PDB entry 7V88 | electron microscopy, 3.30 A resolution | chains A and F of the 5 polymer chains in the assembly

[Chain A]
Name: Spike glycoprotein
Organism: Severe acute respiratory syndrome coronavirus 2
UniProt: P0DTC2 (SPIKE_SARS2); aligned to UniProt positions 1-1206 over residues 1-1206 (the alignment contains insertions or deletions, so no single offset holds)
Chain sequence (1281 residues; row label = number of the first residue in the row):
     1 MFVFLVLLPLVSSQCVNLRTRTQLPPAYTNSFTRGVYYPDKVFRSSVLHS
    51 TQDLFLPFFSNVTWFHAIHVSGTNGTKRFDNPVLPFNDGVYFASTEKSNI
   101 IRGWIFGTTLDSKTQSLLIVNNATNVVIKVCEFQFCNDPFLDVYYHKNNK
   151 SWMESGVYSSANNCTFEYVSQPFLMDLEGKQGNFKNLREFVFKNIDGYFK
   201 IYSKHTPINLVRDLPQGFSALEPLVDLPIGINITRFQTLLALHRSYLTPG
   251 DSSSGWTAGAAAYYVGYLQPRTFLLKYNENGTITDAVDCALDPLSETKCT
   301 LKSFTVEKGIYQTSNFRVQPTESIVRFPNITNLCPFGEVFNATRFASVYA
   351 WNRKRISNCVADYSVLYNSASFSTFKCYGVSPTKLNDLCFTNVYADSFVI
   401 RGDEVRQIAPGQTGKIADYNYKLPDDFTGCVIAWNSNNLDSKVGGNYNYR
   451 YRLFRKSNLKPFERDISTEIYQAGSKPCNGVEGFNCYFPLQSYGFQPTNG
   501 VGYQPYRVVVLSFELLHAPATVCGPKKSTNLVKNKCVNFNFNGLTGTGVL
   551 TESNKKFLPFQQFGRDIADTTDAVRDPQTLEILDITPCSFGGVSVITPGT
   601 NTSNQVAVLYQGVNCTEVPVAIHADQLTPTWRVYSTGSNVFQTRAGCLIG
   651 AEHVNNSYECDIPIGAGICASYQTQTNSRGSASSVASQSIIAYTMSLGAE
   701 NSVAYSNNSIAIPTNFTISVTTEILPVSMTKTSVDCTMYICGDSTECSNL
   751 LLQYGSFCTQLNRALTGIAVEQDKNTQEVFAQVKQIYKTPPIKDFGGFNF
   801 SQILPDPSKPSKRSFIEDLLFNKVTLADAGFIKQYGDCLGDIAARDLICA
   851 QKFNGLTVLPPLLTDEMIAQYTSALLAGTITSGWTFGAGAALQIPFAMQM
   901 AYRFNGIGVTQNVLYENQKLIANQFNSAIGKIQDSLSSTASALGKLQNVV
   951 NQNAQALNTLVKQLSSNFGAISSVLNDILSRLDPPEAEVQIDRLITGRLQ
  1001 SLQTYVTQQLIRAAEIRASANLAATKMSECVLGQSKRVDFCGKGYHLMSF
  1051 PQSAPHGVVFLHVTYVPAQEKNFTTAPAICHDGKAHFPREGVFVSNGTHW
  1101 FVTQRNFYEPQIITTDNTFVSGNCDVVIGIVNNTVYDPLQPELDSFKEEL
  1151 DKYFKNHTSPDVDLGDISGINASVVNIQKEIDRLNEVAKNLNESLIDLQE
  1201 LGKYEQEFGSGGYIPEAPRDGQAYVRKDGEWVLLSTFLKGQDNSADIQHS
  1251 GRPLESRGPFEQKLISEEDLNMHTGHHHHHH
Disordered / not traced: 1-13, 67-80, 145-153, 175-184, 246-259, 620-634, 674-688, 826-852, 1145-1281
Cystine bridges: Cys15-Cys136, Cys131-Cys164, Cys289-Cys299, Cys334-Cys359, Cys377-Cys430, Cys389-Cys523, Cys478-Cys486, Cys536-Cys588, Cys660-Cys669, Cys736-Cys758, Cys741-Cys747, Cys1030-Cys1041, Cys1080-Cys1124
Glycans and other covalent adducts: N-acetylglucosamine (NAG) linked to Asn61, Asn122, Asn163, Asn232, Asn280, Asn329, Asn341, Asn601, Asn614, Asn655, Asn707, Asn715, Asn799, Asn1072, Asn1096, Asn1132
Differences from the reference sequence: variant Arg19 (Thr in P0DTC2), Asp142 (Gly in P0DTC2), Gly156 (Glu in P0DTC2), Arg450 (Leu452 in P0DTC2), Lys476 (Thr478 in P0DTC2), Gly612 (Asp614 in P0DTC2), Asn948 (Asp950 in P0DTC2); engineered mutation Arg679 (Pro681 in P0DTC2), Gly680 (Arg682 in P0DTC2), Ser681 (Arg683 in P0DTC2), Ser683 (Arg685 in P0DTC2), Pro984 (Lys986 in P0DTC2), Pro985 (Val987 in P0DTC2); expression tag (1207-1281)
UniProt features mapped onto this chain:
  - glycosylation: Asn17 (N-linked (GlcNAc...) (complex) asparagine), Asn61 (N-linked (GlcNAc...) (hybrid) asparagine), Asn74 (N-linked (GlcNAc...) (complex) asparagine), Asn122 (N-linked (GlcNAc...) (hybrid) asparagine), Asn149 (N-linked (GlcNAc...) (complex) asparagine), Thr676 (O-linked (GlcNAc...) threonine)

[Chain F]
Name: Angiotensin-converting enzyme 2, Angiotensin-converting enzyme 2 (ACE2) ectodomain
Organism: Homo sapiens
Notes: EC 3.4.17.23, 3.4.17.-
UniProt: Q9BYF1 (ACE2_HUMAN); residues 1-615 carry their UniProt numbers (615 of 861 residues fall inside the UniProt entry; the rest is not from it)
Chain sequence (861 residues; numbered 1 to 861; the number before each row is that of its first residue):
     1 MSSSSWLLLSLVAVTAAQSTIEEQAKTFLDKFNHEAEDLFYQSSLASWNY
    51 NTNITEENVQNMNNAGDKWSAFLKEQSTLAQMYPLQEIQNLTVKLQLQAL
   101 QQNGSSVLSEDKSKRLNTILNTMSTIYSTGKVCNPDNPQECLLLEPGLNE
   151 IMANSLDYNERLWAWESWRSEVGKQLRPLYEEYVVLKNEMARANHYEDYG
   201 DYWRGDYEVNGVDGYDYSRGQLIEDVEHTFEEIKPLYEHLHAYVRAKLMN
   251 AYPSYISPIGCLPAHLLGDMWGRFWTNLYSLTVPFGQKPNIDVTDAMVDQ
   301 AWDAQRIFKEAEKFFVSVGLPNMTQGFWENSMLTDPGNVQKAVCHPTAWD
   351 LGKGDFRILMCTKVTMDDFLTAHHEMGHIQYDMAYAAQPFLLRNGANEGF
   401 HEAVGEIMSLSAATPKHLKSIGLLSPDFQEDNETEINFLLKQALTIVGTL
   451 PFTYMLEKWRWMVFKGEIPKDQWMKKWWEMKREIVGVVEPVPHDETYCDP
   501 ASLFHVSNDYSFIRYYTRTLYQFQFQEALCQAAKHEGPLHKCDISNSTEA
   551 GQKLFNMLRLGKSEPWTLALENVVGAKNMNVRPLLNYFEPLFTWLKDQNK
   601 NSFVGWSTDWSPYADGSGGSGSGGSKGEELFTGVVPILVELDGDVNGHKF
   651 SVRGEGEGDATNGKLTLKFICTTGKLPVPWPTLVTTLTYGVQCFSRYPDH
   701 MKRHDFFKSAMPEGYVQERTISFKDDGTYKTRAEVKFEGDTLVNRIELKG
   751 IDFKEDGNILGHKLEYNFNSHNVYITADKQKNGIKANFKIRHNVEDGSVQ
   801 LADHYQQNTPIGDGPVLLPDNHYLSTQSVLSKDPNEKRDHMVLLEFVTAA
   851 GITHGMDELYK
Disordered / not traced: 1-18, 615-861
Cystine bridges: Cys133-Cys141, Cys344-Cys361, Cys530-Cys542
Glycans and other covalent adducts: N-acetylglucosamine (NAG) linked to Asn103, Asn322
UniProt features mapped onto this chain:
  - region (Interaction with SARS-CoV spike glycoprotein): Asp30 to Tyr41, Met82 to Pro84, Lys353 to Arg357
  - active site: Glu375 (Proton acceptor), His505 (Proton donor)
  - binding site (chloride): Arg169, Trp477, Lys481
  - binding site (substrate): Arg273, His345, Pro346, Tyr515
  - binding site (Zn(2+)): His374, His378, Glu402
  - glycosylation (N-linked (GlcNAc...) asparagine): Asn53, Asn90, Asn103, Asn322, Asn432, Asn546

[Chain A / chain F interface]
Residue-residue contacts (30):
  Tyr447(A) - Asp38(F)  hydrogen bond
  Phe454(A) - Thr27(F)
  Ala473(A) - Ser19(F)  hydrogen bond (backbone-side chain)
  Ala473(A) - Gln24(F)
  Ala473(A) - Thr27(F)
  Gly474(A) - Ser19(F)  hydrogen bond (backbone-side chain)
  Gly474(A) - Gln24(F)
  Phe484(A) - Gln24(F)
  Phe484(A) - Met82(F)  hydrophobic
  Phe484(A) - Tyr83(F)
  Asn485(A) - Gln24(F)  hydrogen bond
  Tyr487(A) - Thr27(F)
  Tyr487(A) - Phe28(F)
  Tyr487(A) - Lys31(F)
  Tyr487(A) - Tyr83(F)  hydrogen bond
  Phe488(A) - Lys31(F)
  Gln491(A) - Lys31(F)
  Gln491(A) - His34(F)
  Ser492(A) - His34(F)
  Gly494(A) - Asp38(F)
  Gly494(A) - Lys353(F)  hydrogen bond (backbone-side chain)
  Gln496(A) - Tyr41(F)
  Thr498(A) - Tyr41(F)  hydrogen bond (backbone-side chain)
  Thr498(A) - Asp355(F)  hydrogen bond
  Thr498(A) - Arg357(F)
  Asn499(A) - Tyr41(F)  hydrogen bond
  Asn499(A) - Lys353(F)
  Asn499(A) - Gly354(F)
  Gly500(A) - Gly354(F)  hydrogen bond (backbone-backbone)
  Tyr503(A) - Lys353(F)  hydrogen bond
Interface residues without a listed pair, chain A (20 interface residues in all): Tyr451, Ser475, Glu482, Phe495
Interface residues without a listed pair, chain F (15 interface residues in all): Asn330

[Overview]
Chain A and chain F form an interface of 20 and 15 residues respectively, with 11 hydrogen bonds. Polar
contacts include Tyr447(A)-Asp38(F), Ala473(A)-Ser19(F) and Gly474(A)-Ser19(F). Covalently linked
N-acetylglucosamine: at Asn61(A), Asn122(A), Asn163(A), Asn232(A), Asn280(A) and Asn329(A) and 10 more.
Chain A is Spike glycoprotein (Severe acute respiratory syndrome coronavirus 2) and chain F is
Angiotensin-converting enzyme 2, Angiotensin-converting enzyme 2 (ACE2) ectodomain (Homo sapiens); the
structure, Cryo-EM structure of SARS-CoV-2 S-Delta variant (B.1.617.2) in complex with Angiotensin-converting
enzyme 2 (ACE2) ectodomain, two ..., was determined by electron microscopy.
